PDB entry 8OSJ | electron microscopy, 6.20 A resolution (low resolution: residue-level contacts below are approximate; hydrogen-bond / salt-bridge calls are withheld) | chains E and J of the 12 polymer chains in the assembly

Chain E:
Molecule: Histone H3.1
Organism: Homo sapiens
Reference sequence: P68431 (H31_HUMAN); residues 0-135 here correspond to UniProt positions 1-136 (UniProt number = residue number + 1)
Amino-acid sequence (139 residues; each row starts with the number of its first residue; numbers below 1 keep their minus sign (Gly-3 is residue -3)):
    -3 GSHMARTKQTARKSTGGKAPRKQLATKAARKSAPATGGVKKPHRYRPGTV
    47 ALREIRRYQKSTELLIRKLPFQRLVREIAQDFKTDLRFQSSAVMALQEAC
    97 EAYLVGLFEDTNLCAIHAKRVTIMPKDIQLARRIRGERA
Not modelled in the structure: -3 to 44, 134-135
Differences from the reference sequence: expression tag (-3 to -1)
Curated features (UniProtKB/Swiss-Prot):
  - modified residue: Arg2 (Asymmetric dimethylarginine), Thr3 (Phosphothreonine), Lys4 (Allysine), Gln5 (5-glutamyl dopamine), Thr6 (Phosphothreonine), Arg8 (Citrulline), Lys9 (N6,N6,N6-trimethyllysine), Ser10 (ADP-ribosylserine), Thr11 (Phosphothreonine), Lys14 (N6-(2-hydroxyisobutyryl)lysine), Arg17 (Asymmetric dimethylarginine), Lys18 (N6-(2-hydroxyisobutyryl)lysine), Lys23 (N6-(2-hydroxyisobutyryl)lysine), Arg26 (Citrulline), Lys27 (N6,N6,N6-trimethyllysine), Ser28 (ADP-ribosylserine), Lys36 (N6,N6,N6-trimethyllysine), Lys37 (N6-methyllysine), Tyr41 (Phosphotyrosine), Lys56 (N6,N6,N6-trimethyllysine) and 8 more in UniProt
  - lipidation: Lys18 (N6-decanoyllysine)

Chain J:
Molecule: 153-nt DNA strand
Sequence (153 nucleotides; numbered -2 to 150; the number before each row is that of its first residue; numbers below 1 keep their minus sign (DA-2 is residue -2)):
    -2 ATCACAGGATGTATATATCTGACACGTGCCTGGAGACTAGGGAGTAATCC
    48 CCTTGGCGGTTAAAACGCGGGGGACAGCGCGTACGTGCGTTTAAGCGGTG
    98 CTAGAGCTGTCTACGACCAATTGAGCGGCCTGCAGCACGTGACCCTCCAG
   148 GAT
Not modelled in the structure: -2 to 14, 143-150

Interface between chain E and chain J:
Contacting residue pairs (8; chain E residue first):
  Arg72(E) - DT51(J)
  Arg83(E) - DT50(J)
  Arg83(E) - DT51(J)
  Phe84(E) - DT50(J)
  Phe84(E) - DT51(J)
  Arg116(E) - DA71(J)
  Val117(E) - DA71(J)
  Thr118(E) - DA71(J)
Interface residues without a listed pair, chain E (9 interface residues in all): Arg63, Gln85, Ser86
Interface residues without a listed pair, chain J (6 interface residues in all): DA61, DG70, DC72

In short:
The interface between chain E and chain J involves 9 residues on one side and 6 on the other.
Here chain E is Histone H3.1 (Homo sapiens) and chain J is a 153-nt DNA strand. Entry 8OSJ (Cryo-EM structure
of CLOCK-BMAL1 bound to a nucleosomal E-box at position SHL-6.2 (DNA conformation 1)) was determined by
electron microscopy (same publication as 8OSK, 8OSL, 8OTS and 8OTT).
